PDB entry 8D4A | electron microscopy, 2.74 A resolution | chains A and G of the 5 polymer chains in the assembly

== Chain A ==
Molecule: OrfB_Zn_ribbon domain-containing protein
From: Sulfuricurvum sp. PC08-66
UniProt: A0A0C2W1L1 (A0A0C2W1L1_9PROT); numbering as in UniProt (aligned over 1-1232)
Amino-acid sequence (1232 residues; each row starts with the number of its first residue):
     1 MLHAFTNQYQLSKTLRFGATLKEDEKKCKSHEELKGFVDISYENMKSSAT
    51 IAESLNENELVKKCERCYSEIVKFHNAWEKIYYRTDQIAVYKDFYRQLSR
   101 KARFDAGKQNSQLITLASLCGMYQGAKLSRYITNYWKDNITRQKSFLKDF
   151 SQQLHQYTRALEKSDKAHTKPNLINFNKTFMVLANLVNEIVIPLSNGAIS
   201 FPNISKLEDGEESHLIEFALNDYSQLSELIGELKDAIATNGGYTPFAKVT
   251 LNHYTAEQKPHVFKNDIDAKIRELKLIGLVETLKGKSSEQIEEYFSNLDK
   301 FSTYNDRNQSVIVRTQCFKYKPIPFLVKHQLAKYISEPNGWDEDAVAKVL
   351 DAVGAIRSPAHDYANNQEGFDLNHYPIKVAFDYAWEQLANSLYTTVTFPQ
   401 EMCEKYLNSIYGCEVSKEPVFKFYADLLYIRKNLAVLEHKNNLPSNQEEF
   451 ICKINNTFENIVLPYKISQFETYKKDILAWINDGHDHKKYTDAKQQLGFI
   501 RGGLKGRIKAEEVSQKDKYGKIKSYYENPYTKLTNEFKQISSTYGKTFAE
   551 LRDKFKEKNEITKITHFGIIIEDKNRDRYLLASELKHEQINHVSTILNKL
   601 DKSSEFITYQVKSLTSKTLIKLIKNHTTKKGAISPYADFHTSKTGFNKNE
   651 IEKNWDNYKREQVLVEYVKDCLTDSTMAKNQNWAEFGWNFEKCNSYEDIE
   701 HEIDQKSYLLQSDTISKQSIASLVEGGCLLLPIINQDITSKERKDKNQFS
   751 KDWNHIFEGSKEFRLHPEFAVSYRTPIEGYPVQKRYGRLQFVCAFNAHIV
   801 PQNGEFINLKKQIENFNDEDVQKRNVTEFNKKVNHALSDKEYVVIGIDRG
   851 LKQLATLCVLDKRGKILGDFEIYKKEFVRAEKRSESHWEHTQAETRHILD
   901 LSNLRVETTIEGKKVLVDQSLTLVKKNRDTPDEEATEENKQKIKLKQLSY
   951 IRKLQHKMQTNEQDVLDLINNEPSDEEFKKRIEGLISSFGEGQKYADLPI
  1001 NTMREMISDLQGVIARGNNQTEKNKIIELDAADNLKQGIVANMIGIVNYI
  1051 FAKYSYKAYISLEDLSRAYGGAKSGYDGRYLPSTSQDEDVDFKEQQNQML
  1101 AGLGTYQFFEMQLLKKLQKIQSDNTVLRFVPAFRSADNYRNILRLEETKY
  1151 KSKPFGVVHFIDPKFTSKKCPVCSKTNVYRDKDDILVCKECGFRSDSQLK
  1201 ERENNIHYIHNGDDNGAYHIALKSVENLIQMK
Not modelled in the structure: 51-56, 509-527
Metal / ion sites: Mg2+ site 1: Asp-848, Glu-1063; Mg2+ site 2: Asp-848, Asp-1213 (shared with 1 residue of chain D); Zn2+: Cys-1170, Cys-1173, Cys-1188, Cys-1191
From the paper describing this entry:
  - catalytic residues: Asp-848, Glu-1063, Asp-1213
  - binding site for the 11-nt DNA strand (chain G): Tyr-465, Tyr-1080
  - binding site for the 11-nt DNA strand: Tyr-1069, Phe-1092
  - mutagenesis - Y465A, Y1080A: decreased catalytic activity on dsDNA
  - mutagenesis - Y465A, Y1080A: unchanged catalytic activity on ssRNA
  - mutagenesis - Y465A, Y1080A: unchanged catalytic activity on ssDNA
  - mutagenesis - Y1069A, F1092A: abolished catalytic activity on ssRNase
  - mutagenesis - Y1069A, F1092A: abolished catalytic activity on dsDNase
  - mutagenesis - Y1069A: unchanged catalytic activity on ssDNase
  - mutagenesis - F1092A: abolished catalytic activity on ssDNase
  - mutagenesis - Y465A: decreased catalytic activity on supercoiled plasmid

== Chain G ==
Molecule: 11-nt DNA strand
Sequence (11 nucleotides; numbered 1 to 11; the number before each row is that of its first residue):
     1 AAAAAAAAAAA

== Interface between chain A and chain G ==
Residue-residue contacts (25):
  Tyr-465(A) / DA4(G)  stacking on the base
  Lys-466(A) / DA4(G)  base contact
  Arg-1067(A) / DA6(G)  hydrogen bond to the sugar
  Tyr-1069(A) / DA5(G)  base contact
  Tyr-1069(A) / DA6(G)  base contact
  Gly-1070(A) / DA5(G)  phosphate contact
  Lys-1073(A) / DA4(G)  base contact
  Tyr-1080(A) / DA4(G)  stacking on the base
  Ser-1083(A) / DA5(G)  hydrogen bond to the phosphate
  Ser-1085(A) / DA5(G)  sugar contact
  Ser-1085(A) / DA6(G)  sugar contact
  Arg-1144(A) / DA8(G)  salt bridge to the phosphate
  Tyr-1150(A) / DA9(G)  phosphate contact
  Lys-1151(A) / DA8(G)  phosphate contact
  Lys-1151(A) / DA9(G)  hydrogen bond to the phosphate
  Asp-1162(A) / DA8(G)  sugar contact
  Asp-1162(A) / DA9(G)  phosphate contact
  Lys-1164(A) / DA8(G)  hydrogen bond to the base
  Lys-1164(A) / DA9(G)  sugar contact
  Phe-1165(A) / DA10(G)  sugar contact
  Lys-1169(A) / DA10(G)  salt bridge to the phosphate
  Lys-1175(A) / DA11(G)  phosphate contact
  Thr-1176(A) / DA10(G)  hydrogen bond to the phosphate
  Thr-1176(A) / DA11(G)  hydrogen bond to the phosphate
  Lys-1223(A) / DA9(G)  salt bridge to the phosphate
Also at the interface, not in a pair above, chain A (22 interface residues in all): Gly-1071, Gln-1086, Lys-1149
Also at the interface, not in a pair above, chain G (8 interface residues in all): DA7

== Overview ==
Chain A and chain G form an interface of 22 and 8 residues respectively, with 6 hydrogen bonds, 3 salt bridges
and 2 aromatic stacking contacts. Among the polar pairs are Lys-1164(A)/DA8(G), Arg-1067(A)/DA6(G) and
Ser-1083(A)/DA5(G). The paper reports catalytic residues Asp-848(A), Glu-1063(A) and Asp-1213(A); Y465A and
Y1080A of chain A reduce catalytic activity on dsDNA; 4 substitutions were tested in all.
Chain A is OrfB_Zn_ribbon domain-containing protein (Sulfuricurvum sp. PC08-66) and chain G is an 11-nt DNA
strand; the structure, Cas12a2 quaternary complex, was determined by electron microscopy, deposited together
with 8D49 and 8D4B.
